PDB entry 7TMO | electron microscopy, 3.30 A resolution | chains G and H of the 15 polymer chains in the assembly

# Chain G
Protein: V-type proton ATPase subunit E
Organism: Saccharomyces cerevisiae
UniProtKB: A0A6A5Q7Y8 (A0A6A5Q7Y8_YEASX); numbering as in UniProt (aligned over 1-233)
Chain sequence (233 residues; row label = number of the first residue in the row):
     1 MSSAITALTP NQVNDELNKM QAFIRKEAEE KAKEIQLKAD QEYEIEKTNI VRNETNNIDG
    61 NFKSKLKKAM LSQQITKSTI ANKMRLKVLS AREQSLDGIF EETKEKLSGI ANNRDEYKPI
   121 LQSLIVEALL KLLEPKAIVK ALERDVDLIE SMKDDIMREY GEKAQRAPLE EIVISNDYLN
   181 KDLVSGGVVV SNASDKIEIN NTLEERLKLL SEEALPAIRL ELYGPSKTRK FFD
Disordered / not traced: 1-31, 232-233

# Chain H
Protein: V-type proton ATPase subunit G
Organism: Saccharomyces cerevisiae
UniProtKB: A0A6L0ZI53 (A0A6L0ZI53_YEASX); numbering as in UniProt (aligned over 1-114)
Chain sequence (114 residues; numbered 1 to 114; the number before each row is that of its first residue):
     1 MSQKNGIATL LQAEKEAHEI VSKARKYRQD KLKQAKTDAA KEIDSYKIQK DKELKEFEQK
    61 NAGGVGELEK KAEAGVQGEL AEIKKIAEKK KDDVVKILIE TVIKPSAEVH INAL
Disordered / not traced: 1-31, 114

# Chain G / chain H interface
Contacting residue pairs - 51 pairs, chain G then chain H:
  Tyr-43(G) / Gln-34(H)
  Glu-44(G) / Lys-33(H)
  Glu-44(G) / Gln-34(H)
  Glu-44(G) / Thr-37(H)
  Lys-47(G) / Gln-34(H)
  Lys-47(G) / Asp-38(H)
  Val-51(G) / Asp-38(H)
  Val-51(G) / Lys-41(H)
  Val-51(G) / Glu-42(H)
  Thr-55(G) / Ser-45(H)
  Thr-55(G) / Tyr-46(H)
  Ile-58(G) / Tyr-46(H)  hydrophobic
  Asp-59(G) / Gln-49(H)
  Phe-62(G) / Glu-53(H)
  Ile-80(G) / Leu-68(H)
  Ile-80(G) / Glu-69(H)
  Ile-80(G) / Ala-72(H)  hydrophobic
  Met-84(G) / Val-76(H)  hydrophobic
  Val-88(G) / Glu-79(H)
  Val-88(G) / Ile-83(H)
  Ala-91(G) / Leu-80(H)  hydrophobic
  Arg-92(G) / Ile-83(H)
  Ser-95(G) / Ala-87(H)
  Ile-99(G) / Lys-91(H)
  Ile-99(G) / Val-94(H)  hydrophobic
  Ile-99(G) / Val-95(H)  hydrophobic
  Ile-99(G) / Leu-98(H)  hydrophobic
  Phe-100(G) / Leu-98(H)  hydrophobic
  Glu-102(G) / Lys-91(H)
  Thr-103(G) / Val-95(H)
  Thr-103(G) / Leu-98(H)
  Thr-103(G) / Ile-99(H)
  Leu-107(G) / Ile-99(H)  hydrophobic
  Leu-107(G) / Val-102(H)  hydrophobic
  Ile-120(G) / Ile-103(H)
  Ser-123(G) / Pro-105(H)
  Glu-127(G) / Ser-106(H)
  Glu-127(G) / Ala-107(H)
  Leu-130(G) / Ala-107(H)  hydrophobic
  Leu-130(G) / Glu-108(H)
  Leu-133(G) / Ala-113(H)  hydrophobic
  Leu-203(G) / Val-102(H)  hydrophobic
  Arg-206(G) / Val-102(H)  hydrogen bond (side chain-backbone)
  Arg-206(G) / Lys-104(H)
  Leu-210(G) / Leu-98(H)  hydrophobic
  Leu-210(G) / Thr-101(H)
  Leu-210(G) / Val-102(H)  hydrophobic
  Glu-221(G) / Lys-90(H)
  Leu-222(G) / Lys-90(H)
  Leu-222(G) / Val-94(H)  hydrophobic
  Tyr-223(G) / Ile-83(H)
Interface residues without a listed pair, chain G (38 interface residues in all): Asp-40, Thr-48, Thr-76, Lys-87, Lys-106, Val-126, Leu-207, Ile-218
Interface residues without a listed pair, chain H (36 interface residues in all): Lys-50, Val-65, Val-109

# Overview
The interface between chain G and chain H involves 38 residues on one side and 36 on the other; the contacts
include 1 hydrogen bond. Its one hydrogen-bonded contact is Arg-206(G)/Val-102(H).
Here chain G is V-type proton ATPase subunit E and chain H is V-type proton ATPase subunit G, both from
Saccharomyces cerevisiae. Entry 7TMO (V1 complex lacking subunit C from Saccharomyces cerevisiae, State 1) was
determined by electron microscopy together with 7TMM, 7TMP, 7TMQ, 7TMR, 7TMS and 7TMT from the same study.
